PDB entry 8UTN | electron microscopy, 3.10 A resolution | chains N and E of the 7 polymer chains in the assembly

[Chain N]
Molecule: Kinesin-like protein KIF1A
Organism: Homo sapiens
UniProt: Q12756 (KIF1A_HUMAN); residue numbers follow UniProt; this construct covers 1-393
Chain sequence (438 residues; each row starts with the number of its first residue):
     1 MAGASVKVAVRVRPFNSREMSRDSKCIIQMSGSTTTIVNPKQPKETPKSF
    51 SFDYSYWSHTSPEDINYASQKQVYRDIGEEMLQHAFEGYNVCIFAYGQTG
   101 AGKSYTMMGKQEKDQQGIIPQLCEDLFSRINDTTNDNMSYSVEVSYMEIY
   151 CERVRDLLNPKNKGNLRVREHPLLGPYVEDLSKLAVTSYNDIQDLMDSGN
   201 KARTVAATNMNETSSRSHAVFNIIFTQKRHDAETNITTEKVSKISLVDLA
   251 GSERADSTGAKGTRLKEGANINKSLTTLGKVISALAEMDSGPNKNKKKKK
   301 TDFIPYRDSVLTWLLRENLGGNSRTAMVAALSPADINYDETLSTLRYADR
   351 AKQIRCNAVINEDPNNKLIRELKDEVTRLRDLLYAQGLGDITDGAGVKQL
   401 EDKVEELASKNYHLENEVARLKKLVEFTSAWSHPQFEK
Not modelled in the structure: 1, 390-438
Sequence notes: linker (394-425); expression tag (426-438)
Ligand contacts: AMP-PNP (ANP; phosphoaminophosphonic acid-adenylate ester): Arg11, Val12, Arg13, Pro14, Ser58, Tyr67, Gln70, Gly97, Gln98, Thr99, Gly100, Ala101, Gly102, Lys103, Ser104, Tyr105, Lys110, Gln115

[Chain E]
Molecule: Tubulin alpha-1B chain
Organism: Sus scrofa
UniProt: Q2XVP4 (TBA1B_PIG); numbering as in UniProt (aligned over 1-451)
Chain sequence (451 residues; numbered 1 to 451; the number before each row is that of its first residue):
     1 MRECISIHVGQAGVQIGNACWELYCLEHGIQPDGQMPSDKTIGGGDDSFN
    51 TFFSETGAGKHVPRAVFVDLEPTVIDEVRTGTYRQLFHPEQLITGKEDAA
   101 NNYARGHYTIGKEIIDLVLDRIRKLADQCTGLQGFLVFHSFGGGTGSGFT
   151 SLLMERLSVDYGKKSKLEFSIYPAPQVSTAVVEPYNSILTTHTTLEHSDC
   201 AFMVDNEAIYDICRRNLDIERPTYTNLNRLISQIVSSITASLRFDGALNV
   251 DLTEFQTNLVPYPRIHFPLATYAPVISAEKAYHEQLSVAEITNACFEPAN
   301 QMVKCDPRHGKYMACCLLYRGDVVPKDVNAAIATIKTKRSIQFVDWCPTG
   351 FKVGINYQPPTVVPGGDLAKVQRAVCMLSNTTAIAEAWARLDHKFDLMYA
   401 KRAFVHWYVGEGMEEGEFSEAREDMAALEKDYEEVGVDSVEGEGEEEGEE
   451 Y
Bound ions: Mg2+: Glu71 (together with GTP)
Ligand contacts: GTP (guanosine-5'-triphosphate): Gly10, Gln11, Ala12, Gln15, Glu71, Asp98, Ala99, Ala100, Asn101, Ser140, Phe141, Gly142, Gly143, Gly144, Thr145, Gly146, Ile171, Thr179, Glu183, Asn206, Tyr224, Leu227, Asn228, Ile231
Curated features (UniProtKB/Swiss-Prot):
  - motif: Met1 to Cys4 (MREC motif)
  - active site: Glu254
  - binding site (GTP): Gly10, Gln11, Ala12, Gln15, Glu71, Ala99, Ser140, Gly143, Gly144, Thr145, Gly146, Thr179, Glu183, Asn206, Tyr224, Asn228, Leu252
  - binding site (Mg(2+)): Glu71
  - site: Tyr451 (Involved in polymerization)
  - modified residue: Lys40 (N6,N6,N6-trimethyllysine), Ser48 (Phosphoserine), Ser232 (Phosphoserine), Tyr282 (3'-nitrotyrosine), Arg339 (Omega-N-methylarginine), Ser439 (Phosphoserine), Glu443 (5-glutamyl polyglutamate), Glu445 (5-glutamyl polyglutamate), Tyr451 (3'-nitrotyrosine)
  - cross-link (Glycyl lysine isopeptide (Lys-Gly)): Lys326 (interchain with G-Cter in ubiquitin), Lys370 (interchain with G-Cter in ubiquitin)

[How chain N and chain E interact]
Pairs across the interface (21; chain N residue first):
  Ser252(N) with Glu414(E)
  Glu253(N) with Glu414(E), hydrogen bond (backbone-side chain)
  Arg254(N) with Glu414(E), salt bridge; Glu417(E), salt bridge
  Ala255(N) with Tyr108(E), hydrophobic; Gly412(E), hydrogen bond (backbone-backbone)
  Asp256(N) with Tyr108(E)
  Leu265(N) with Thr109(E)
  Ala269(N) with Gly410(E)
  Asn272(N) with Met413(E), hydrogen bond (side chain-backbone)
  Lys273(N) with His406(E); Val409(E); Gly410(E)
  Thr276(N) with Val409(E); Glu415(E)
  Ser343(N) with Glu414(E)
  Arg346(N) with Gly416(E); Ser419(E); Glu423(E), salt bridge
  Arg350(N) with Arg402(E); Glu415(E), salt bridge
Also at the interface, not in a pair above, chain N (15 interface residues in all): Lys48, Lys261
Also at the interface, not in a pair above, chain E (16 interface residues in all): Glu113, Glu420

[In short]
The interface between chain N and chain E involves 15 residues on one side and 16 on the other; the contacts
include 3 hydrogen bonds and 4 salt bridges. Among the polar pairs are Arg254(N)-Glu414(E),
Arg254(N)-Glu417(E) and Arg346(N)-Glu423(E). Bound to chain N: AMP-PNP.
Chain N is Kinesin-like protein KIF1A (Homo sapiens) and chain E is Tubulin alpha-1B chain (Sus scrofa); the
structure, KIF1A[1-393] AMP-PNP bound two-heads-bound state in complex with a microtubule (class T23L1), was
determined by electron microscopy, deposited together with 8UTO, 8UTP, 8UTQ, 8UTR, 8UTS, 8UTT and 4 further
entries.
